1HH6 - chains A and B of the 3 polymer chains in the assembly; structure by X-ray diffraction, 2.60 A resolution.

[Chain A]
Protein: IGG2A kappa antibody CB41 (light chain)
From: Mus musculus
Notes: antibody fragment or engineered binder
Chain sequence (214 residues; row label = number of the first residue in the row):
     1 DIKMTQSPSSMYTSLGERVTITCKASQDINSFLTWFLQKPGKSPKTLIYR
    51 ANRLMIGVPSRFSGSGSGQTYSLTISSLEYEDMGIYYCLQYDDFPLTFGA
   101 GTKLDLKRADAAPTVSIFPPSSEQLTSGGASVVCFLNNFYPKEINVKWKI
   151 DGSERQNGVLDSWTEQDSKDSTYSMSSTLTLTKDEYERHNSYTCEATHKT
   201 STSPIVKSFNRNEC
Cystine bridges: C23-C88, C134-C194

[Chain B]
Protein: IGG2A kappa antibody CB41 (heavy chain)
From: Mus musculus
Notes: antibody fragment or engineered binder
Chain sequence (213 residues; row label = number of the first residue in the row):
     1 QDQLQQSGAELVRPGASVKLSCKALGYIFTDYEIHWVKQTPVHGLEWIGG
    51 IHPGSSGTAYNQKFKGKATLTADKSSTTAFMELSSLTSEDSAVYYCTRKD
   101 YWGQGTLVTVSAAKTTAPSVYPLVPVCGGTTGSSVTLGCLVKGYFPEPVT
   151 LTWNSGSLSSGVHTFPALLQSGLYTLSSSVTVTSNTWPSQTITCNVAHPA
   201 SSTKVDKKIEPRV
Cystine bridges: C22-C96, C139-C194

[How chain A and chain B interact]
Disulfides between the chains: C214(A)-C127(B)
Pairs across the interface (69; chain A residue first):
  T34(A) with K99(B)
  Q38(A) with Q39(B), hydrogen bond; Y95(B), hydrogen bond
  K42(A) with Y95(B)
  S43(A) with Y95(B); G103(B); Q104(B)
  P44(A) with Y95(B); W102(B)
  T46(A) with K99(B); D100(B), hydrogen bond (side chain-backbone); W102(B), hydrogen bond
  M55(A) with D100(B); Y101(B), hydrophobic
  Y87(A) with L45(B), hydrophobic
  Y91(A) with K99(B)
  F94(A) with H35(B); W47(B), hydrophobic; A59(B), hydrophobic
  P95(A) with W47(B), hydrophobic
  L96(A) with H35(B); W47(B); K99(B)
  F98(A) with V37(B), hydrophobic; L45(B), hydrophobic; W47(B)
  S116(A) with T136(B)
  F118(A) with L123(B), hydrophobic; V124(B); P125(B); T136(B); R212(B)
  P119(A) with R212(B), hydrogen bond (backbone-side chain)
  P120(A) with R212(B), hydrogen bond (backbone-side chain)
  S121(A) with Y121(B); P122(B)
  E123(A) with V120(B); Y121(B); P122(B); K207(B), salt bridge
  Q124(A) with Y121(B); K142(B)
  S127(A) with Y121(B), hydrogen bond
  S131(A) with L140(B)
  V133(A) with L123(B), hydrophobic
  F135(A) with F165(B), hydrophobic; S178(B); S179(B)
  N137(A) with H163(B); F165(B); S179(B), hydrogen bond
  N138(A) with H163(B)
  L160(A) with L169(B); Q170(B)
  D161(A) with L168(B)
  S162(A) with F165(B); P166(B), hydrogen bond (side chain-backbone); L168(B)
  W163(A) with P166(B)
  T164(A) with F165(B)
  S174(A) with H163(B), hydrogen bond; F165(B)
  M175(A) with F165(B)
  S176(A) with F165(B); S177(B), hydrogen bond
  T180(A) with K142(B); Q170(B)
  F209(A) with V126(B), hydrophobic
  C214(A) with C127(B), disulfide
Interface residues without a listed pair, chain A (39 interface residues in all): F36, I117
Interface residues without a listed pair, chain B (41 interface residues in all): E33, E46, L137, G138, T164, V213

[In short]
Chain A and chain B form an interface of 39 and 41 residues respectively, with 1 disulfide bond, 11 hydrogen
bonds and 1 salt bridge. Polar contacts include E123(A)-K207(B), Q38(A)-Q39(B) and Q38(A)-Y95(B).
Here chain A is IGG2A kappa antibody CB41 (light chain) and chain B is IGG2A kappa antibody CB41 (heavy
chain), both from Mus musculus. Entry 1HH6 (Anti-P24 (HIV-1) fab fragment CB41 complexed with a peptide) was
determined by X-ray diffraction (same publication as 1HH9).
